Entry 4ASQ (X-ray diffraction, 1.99 A resolution); this record covers chains A and P.

== Chain A ==
Protein: Angiotensin-converting enzyme
Organism: Drosophila melanogaster
Notes: EC 3.4.15.1
UniProtKB: Q10714 (ACE_DROME); residues 17-614 here = UniProt positions 17-614
Amino-acid sequence (598 residues; each row starts with the number of its first residue):
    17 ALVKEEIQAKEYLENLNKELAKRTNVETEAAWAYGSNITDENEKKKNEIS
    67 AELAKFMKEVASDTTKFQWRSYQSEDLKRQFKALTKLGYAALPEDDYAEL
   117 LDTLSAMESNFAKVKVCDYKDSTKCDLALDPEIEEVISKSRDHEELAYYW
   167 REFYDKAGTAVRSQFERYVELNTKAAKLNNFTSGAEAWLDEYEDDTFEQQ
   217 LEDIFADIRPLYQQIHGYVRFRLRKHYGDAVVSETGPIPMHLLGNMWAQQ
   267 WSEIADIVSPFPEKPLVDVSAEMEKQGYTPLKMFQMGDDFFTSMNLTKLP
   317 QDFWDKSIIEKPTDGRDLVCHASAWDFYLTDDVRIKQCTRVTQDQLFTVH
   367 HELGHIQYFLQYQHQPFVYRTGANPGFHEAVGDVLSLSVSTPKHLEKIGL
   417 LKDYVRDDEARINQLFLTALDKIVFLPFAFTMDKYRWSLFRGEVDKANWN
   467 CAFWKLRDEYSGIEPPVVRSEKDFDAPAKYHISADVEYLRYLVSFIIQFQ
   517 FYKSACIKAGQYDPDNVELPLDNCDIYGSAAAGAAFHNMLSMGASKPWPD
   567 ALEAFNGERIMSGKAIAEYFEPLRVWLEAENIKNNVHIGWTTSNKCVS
UniProt features mapped onto this chain:
  - active site: E368 (Proton acceptor), H497 (Proton donor)
  - binding site (Zn(2+)): H367, H371, E395
  - glycosylation (N-linked (GlcNAc...) asparagine): N53, N196, N311
Disulfides: C133-C141, C336-C354, C467-C612, C522-C540
Covalent attachments: N-acetylglucosamine (NAG) linked to N196
Bound ions: Zn2+: H367, H371, E395 (shared with R1(P) of chain P)
Small-molecule neighbours:
  - citrate anion (FLC): S339, A340, E368, H371, F375, H394, E395
  - N-acetylglucosamine (NAG; 2-acetamido-2-deoxy-beta-D-glucopyranose): N53, T55, E57, N58, D330, R332
Reported in the primary citation:
  - catalytic residues: E368 (proposed by the authors, not directly observed)

== Chain P ==
Protein: Bradykinin
UniProtKB: P01042 (KNG1_HUMA); residues 1-9 here correspond to UniProt positions 381-389 (UniProt number = residue number + 380)
Amino-acid sequence (9 residues; numbered 1 to 9; the number before each row is that of its first residue):
     1 RPPGFSPFR
Not modelled in the structure: 5-9
UniProt features mapped onto this chain:
  - site (Cleavage): P7, F8, R9
  - modified residue: P3 (4-hydroxyproline)
Bound ions: Zn2+: R1 (shared with H367(A), H371(A), E395(A) of chain A)

== Interface between chain A and chain P ==
Pairs across the interface - 23 pairs, chain A then chain P:
  Q265(A) - P3(P)  hydrogen bond (side chain-backbone)
  Q265(A) - G4(P)
  H337(A) - P2(P)  hydrogen bond (side chain-backbone)
  A338(A) - R1(P)
  A338(A) - P2(P)
  T364(A) - P2(P)
  H367(A) - R1(P)  hydrogen bond (side chain-backbone)
  H367(A) - P2(P)
  E368(A) - R1(P)  hydrogen bond (side chain-backbone)
  E368(A) - P2(P)
  H371(A) - R1(P)  hydrogen bond (side chain-backbone)
  E395(A) - R1(P)
  F441(A) - P3(P)  hydrophobic
  K495(A) - P3(P)  hydrogen bond (side chain-backbone)
  K495(A) - G4(P)
  Y496(A) - R1(P)  hydrogen bond
  H497(A) - P2(P)  hydrogen bond (side chain-backbone)
  H497(A) - P3(P)
  V502(A) - R1(P)
  Y504(A) - P3(P)  hydrogen bond (side chain-backbone)
  Y507(A) - R1(P)  hydrogen bond (side chain-backbone)
  Y507(A) - P2(P)
  Y507(A) - P3(P)
Also at the interface, not in a pair above, chain A (19 interface residues in all): E124, Q266, S339, F511
Interface features reported in the paper:
  - specific contacts: H337(A)-P2(P) (hydrogen bond), H367(A)-R1(P) (hydrogen bond), H371(A)-R1(P) (hydrogen bond), K495(A)-P3(P) (hydrogen bond), Y496(A)-R1(P), H497(A)-P2(P) (hydrogen bond), Y504(A)-P3(P) (hydrogen bond), Y507(A)-R1(P) (hydrogen bond)
  - interface residues, chain A: F441(A), F511(A)

== In short ==
The interface between chain A and chain P involves 19 residues on one side and 4 on the other, with 10
hydrogen bonds. Polar contacts include Q265(A)-P3(P), H337(A)-P2(P) and H367(A)-R1(P). The paper describes
hydrogen bonds between H337(A) and P2(P), H367(A) and R1(P) and H371(A) and R1(P) among others; a contact
between Y496(A) and R1(P). From the paper: the catalytic residue E368(A); interface residues F441(A) and
F511(A).
Chain A is Angiotensin-converting enzyme (Drosophila melanogaster) and chain P is Bradykinin; the structure,
Crystal structure of ANCE in complex with Bradykinin, was determined by X-ray diffraction together with 4AA1,
4AA2 and 4ASR from the same study.
